PDB entry 7TRC | electron microscopy, 3.30 A resolution | chains K and I of the 10 polymer chains in the assembly

== Chain K ==
Protein: Telomerase Cajal body protein 1
Organism: Homo sapiens
UniProtKB: Q9BUR4 (TCAB1_HUMAN); residue numbers follow UniProt; this construct covers 1-548
Amino-acid sequence (548 residues; row label = number of the first residue in the row):
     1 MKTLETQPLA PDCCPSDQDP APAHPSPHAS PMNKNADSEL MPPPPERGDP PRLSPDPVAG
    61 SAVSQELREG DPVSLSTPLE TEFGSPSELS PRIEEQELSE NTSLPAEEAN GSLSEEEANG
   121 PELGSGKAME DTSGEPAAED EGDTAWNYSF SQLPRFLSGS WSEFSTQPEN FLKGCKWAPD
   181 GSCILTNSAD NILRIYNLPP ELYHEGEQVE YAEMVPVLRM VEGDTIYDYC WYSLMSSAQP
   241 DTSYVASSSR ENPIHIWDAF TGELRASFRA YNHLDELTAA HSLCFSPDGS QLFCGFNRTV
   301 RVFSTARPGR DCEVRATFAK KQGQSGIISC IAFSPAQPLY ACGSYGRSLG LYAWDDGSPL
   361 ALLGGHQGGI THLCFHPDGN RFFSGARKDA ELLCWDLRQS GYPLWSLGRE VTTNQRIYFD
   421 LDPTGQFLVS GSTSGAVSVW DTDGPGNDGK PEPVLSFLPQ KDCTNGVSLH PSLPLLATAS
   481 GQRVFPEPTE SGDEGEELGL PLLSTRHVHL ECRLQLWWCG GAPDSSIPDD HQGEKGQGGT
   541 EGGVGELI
Not modelled in the structure: 1-149, 199-212, 443-450, 490-501, 514-548
UniProt features mapped onto this chain:
  - modified residue: Ser26 (Phosphoserine), Ser30 (Phosphoserine), Ser54 (Phosphoserine), Ser64 (Phosphoserine), Ser85 (Phosphoserine), Ser90 (Phosphoserine), Ser112 (Phosphoserine), Ser114 (Phosphoserine), Thr489 (Phosphothreonine), Ser491 (Phosphoserine)
  - natural variant: Phe164 (F164L: In DKCB3), His376 (H376Y: In DKCB3), Arg398 (R398W: In DKCB3), Gly435 (G435R: In DKCB3)
  - mutagenesis: Ser64 (S64A: Abolished phosphorylation by ATM and impaired ability to promote DNA repair)

== Chain I ==
Protein: H/ACA ribonucleoprotein complex subunit 2
Organism: Homo sapiens
UniProtKB: Q9NX24 (NHP2_HUMAN); numbering as in UniProt (aligned over 1-153)
Amino-acid sequence (153 residues; numbered 1 to 153; the number before each row is that of its first residue):
     1 MTKIKADPDG PEAQAEACSG ERTYQELLVN QNPIAQPLAS RRLTRKLYKC IKKAVKQKQI
    61 RRGVKEVQKF VNKGEKGIMV LAGDTLPIEV YCHLPVMCED RNLPYVYIPS KTDLGAAAGS
   121 KRPTCVIMVK PHEEYQEAYD ECLEEVQSLP LPL
Not modelled in the structure: 1-24
UniProt features mapped onto this chain:
  - modified residue: Ser19 (Phosphoserine)
  - cross-link (Glycyl lysine isopeptide (Lys-Gly)): Lys3 (interchain with G-Cter in SUMO2), Lys5 (interchain with G-Cter in SUMO)
  - natural variant: Val126 (V126M: In DKCB2), Tyr139 (Y139H: In DKCB2)

== Chain K / chain I interface ==
Residue-residue contacts - 5 pairs, chain K then chain I:
  Val484(K) - Lys121(I)  hydrogen bond (backbone-side chain)
  Pro486(K) - Ala116(I)
  Pro486(K) - Lys121(I)
  Pro488(K) - Asp113(I)
  Pro488(K) - Ala116(I)
Other interface residues (no listed pair), chain K (5 interface residues in all): Phe485, Glu487
Other interface residues (no listed pair), chain I (4 interface residues in all): Ala117

== Summary ==
The interface between chain K and chain I involves 5 residues on one side and 4 on the other, with 1 hydrogen
bond. The hydrogen-bonded pair is Val484(K)-Lys121(I). UniProt lists one mutagenesis site on chain K.
Chain K is Telomerase Cajal body protein 1 and chain I is H/ACA ribonucleoprotein complex subunit 2, both from
Homo sapiens; the structure, Human telomerase H/ACA RNP at 3.3 Angstrom, was determined by electron microscopy
(same publication as 7TRD, 7TRE and 7TRF).
